PDB entry 8FO7 | electron microscopy, 3.52 A resolution | chain C

[Chain C]
Name: Leucine-rich repeat serine/threonine-protein kinase 2
From: Homo sapiens
Notes: EC 2.7.11.1, 3.6.5.-
UniProt: Q5S007 (LRRK2_HUMAN); numbering as in UniProt (aligned over 1327-2527)
Amino-acid sequence (1201 residues; row label = number of the first residue in the row):
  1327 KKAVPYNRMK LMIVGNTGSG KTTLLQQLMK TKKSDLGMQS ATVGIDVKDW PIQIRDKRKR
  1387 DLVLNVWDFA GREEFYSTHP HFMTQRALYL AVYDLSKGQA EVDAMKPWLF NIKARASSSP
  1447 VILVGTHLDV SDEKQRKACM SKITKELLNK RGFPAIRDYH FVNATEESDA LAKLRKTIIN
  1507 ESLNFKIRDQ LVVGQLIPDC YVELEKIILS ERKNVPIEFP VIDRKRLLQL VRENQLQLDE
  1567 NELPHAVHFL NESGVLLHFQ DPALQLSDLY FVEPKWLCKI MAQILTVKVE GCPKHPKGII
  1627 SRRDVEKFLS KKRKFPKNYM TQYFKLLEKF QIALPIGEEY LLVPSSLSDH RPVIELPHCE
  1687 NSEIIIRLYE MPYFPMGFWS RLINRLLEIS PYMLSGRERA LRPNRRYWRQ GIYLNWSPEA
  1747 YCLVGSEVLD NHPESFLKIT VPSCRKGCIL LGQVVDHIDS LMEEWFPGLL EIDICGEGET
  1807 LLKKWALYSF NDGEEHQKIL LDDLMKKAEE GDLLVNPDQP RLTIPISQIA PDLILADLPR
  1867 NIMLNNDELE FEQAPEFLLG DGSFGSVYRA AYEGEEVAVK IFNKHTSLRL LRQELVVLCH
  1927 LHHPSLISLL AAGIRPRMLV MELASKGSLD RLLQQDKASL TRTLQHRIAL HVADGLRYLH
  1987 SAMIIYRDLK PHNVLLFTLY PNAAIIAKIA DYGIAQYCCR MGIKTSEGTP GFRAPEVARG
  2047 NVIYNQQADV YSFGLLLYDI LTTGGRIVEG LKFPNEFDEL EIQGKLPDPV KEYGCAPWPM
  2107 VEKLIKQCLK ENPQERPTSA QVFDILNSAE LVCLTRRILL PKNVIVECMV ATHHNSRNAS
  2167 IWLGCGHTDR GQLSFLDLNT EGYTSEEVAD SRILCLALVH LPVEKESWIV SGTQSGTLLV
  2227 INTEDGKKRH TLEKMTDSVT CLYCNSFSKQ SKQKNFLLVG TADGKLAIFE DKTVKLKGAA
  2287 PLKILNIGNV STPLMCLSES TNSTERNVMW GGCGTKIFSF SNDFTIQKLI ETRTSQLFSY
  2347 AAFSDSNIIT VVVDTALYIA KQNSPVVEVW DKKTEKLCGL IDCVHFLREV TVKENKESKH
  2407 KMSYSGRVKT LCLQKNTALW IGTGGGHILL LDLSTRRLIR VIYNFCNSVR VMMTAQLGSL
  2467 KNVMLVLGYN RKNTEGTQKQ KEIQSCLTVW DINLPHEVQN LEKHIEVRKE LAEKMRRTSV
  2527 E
Disordered / not traced: 1327-1328, 1357-1364, 1614-1622, 1653-1657, 1663-1665, 1799-1805, 2254-2258, 2398-2408, 2478-2487
Sequence notes: conflict T1647 (Ser in Q5S007), R1732 (Met in Q5S007), T2397 (Met in Q5S007)
Residues lining bound ligands:
  - 4K4 (2-[(2-methoxy-4-{[4-(4-methylpiperazin-1-yl)piperidin-1-yl]carbonyl}phenyl)amino]-5,11-dimethyl-5,11-dihydro-6H-pyrimido[4,5-b][1,4]benzodiazepin-6-one): E1882, L1884, L1885, G1886, D1887, V1893, R1895, A1904, K1906, I1933, M1947, E1948, L1949, A1950, S1951, G1953, S1954, R1957, H1998, N1999, L2001, A2016, D2017
  - GDP (guanosine-5'-diphosphate): N1342, T1343, G1344, S1345, G1346, K1347, T1348, T1349, Q1365, S1366, A1367, T1368, G1397, T1452, H1453, A1490, T1491
UniProt features mapped onto this chain:
  - active site: D1994 (Proton acceptor)
  - binding site (GTP): G1341 to T1348, N2295 to T2298
  - binding site (ATP): L1885, D1887, G1888, G1891, V1893, A1904, K1906, M1947, E1948, A1950, S1954, R1957, H1998, L2001, A2016, D2017
  - modified residue: S1444 (Phosphoserine)
  - natural variant: K1359 (K1359I: Found in a renal cell carcinoma sample), I1371 (I1371V: In PARK8; uncertain significance), R1441 (R1441C: In PARK8; R1441G: In PARK8; R1441H: In PARK8), R1514 (R1514Q: In PARK8; uncertain significance), P1542 (P1542S: In PARK8; uncertain significance), R1550 (R1550Q: In an ovarian mucinous carcinoma sample), V1598 (V1598E: In PARK8; uncertain significance), R1628 (R1628P: In PARK8; uncertain significance), T1647 (S1647T: this construct carries the variant), Y1699 (Y1699C: In PARK8), R1723 (R1723P: In an ovarian serous carcinoma sample), R1728 (R1728H: In PARK8; R1728L: In PARK8), 17 further natural variant entries in UniProt
  - mutagenesis: T1343 (T1343G: Decreased kinase activity; when associated with Q-1398), K1347 (K1347A: GTPase-dead mutant. Loss of interaction with SEC16A and impaired ability to recruit SEC16A to endoplasmic reticulum exit sites), T1348 (T1348N: Loss of GTP binding. Inhibits autophosphorylation and RAB10 phosphorylation; when associated with G-1441, C-1699, or S-2019), R1398 (R1398Q: Decreased kinase activity; when associated with G-1343), R1441 (R1441G: Decreased membrane association when associated with D-727, D-728, or D-729. Inhibits autophosphorylation and RAB10 phosphorylation when associated with N-1348 or A-2017), P1588 (P1588A: Impairs RAB29-stimulated kinase activity on RAB10, RAB29 and LRRK2), Y1699 (Y1699C: Decreased membrane association when associated with D-727, D-728, or D-729. Inhibits autophosphorylation and RAB10 phosphorylation when associated with N-1348 or A-2017), N1710 (N1710A: Impairs RAB29-stimulated kinase activity on RAB10, RAB29 and LRRK2), W1791 (W1791A: Impairs RAB29-stimulated kinase activity on RAB10, RAB29 and LRRK2), K1906 (K1906A: Loss of kinase activity. Decreases proteasomal degradation of MAPT; when associated with N-1994 and A-2017), D1994 (D1994A: Loss of kinase activity; D1994N: Loss of kinase activity. No loss of interaction with SEC16A and no loss of ability to recruit SEC16A to endoplasmic reticulum exit sites ...), D2017 (D2017A: Loss of kinase activity. Decreases proteasomal degradation of MAPT; when associated with A-1906 and N-1994. Loss of phosphorylation of RAB10; when associated with G-1441, C-1699, or S-2019), 10 further mutagenesis entries in UniProt
From the paper describing this entry:
  - binding site for 4K4: L1949, L2001
  - conformationally variable residues (side-chain flip): Y1699
  - mutagenesis - A2016T: decreased binding to type II inhibitors (citing earlier work)

[Overview]
Ligands of chain C: GDP and compound 4K4. UniProt lists active-site residue D1994, 12 GTP-binding residues, 16
ATP-binding residues and 22 mutagenesis sites. The paper reports a binding site for 4K4 at L1949 and L2001;
A2016T reduces binding to type II inhibitors.
Chain C is Leucine-rich repeat serine/threonine-protein kinase 2 (Homo sapiens); the structure, Cryo-EM
structure of LRRK2 bound to type I inhibitor LRRK2-IN-1, was determined by electron microscopy (same
publication as 8U7H, 8U7L, 8U8A and 8U8B).
